8K43 - chains a and A1 of the 12 polymer chains in the assembly; structure by electron microscopy, 3.00 A resolution.

== Chain a (and A1) ==
Molecule: VP2
Source organism: Banna virus
Notes: chain A1 of this document is another copy of the same molecule, construct and numbering; everything in this record applies to it too
UniProtKB: Q9INH3 (Q9INH3_9REOV); residues 1-955 here = UniProt positions 1-955
Sequence (955 residues; numbered 1 to 955; the number before each row is that of its first residue):
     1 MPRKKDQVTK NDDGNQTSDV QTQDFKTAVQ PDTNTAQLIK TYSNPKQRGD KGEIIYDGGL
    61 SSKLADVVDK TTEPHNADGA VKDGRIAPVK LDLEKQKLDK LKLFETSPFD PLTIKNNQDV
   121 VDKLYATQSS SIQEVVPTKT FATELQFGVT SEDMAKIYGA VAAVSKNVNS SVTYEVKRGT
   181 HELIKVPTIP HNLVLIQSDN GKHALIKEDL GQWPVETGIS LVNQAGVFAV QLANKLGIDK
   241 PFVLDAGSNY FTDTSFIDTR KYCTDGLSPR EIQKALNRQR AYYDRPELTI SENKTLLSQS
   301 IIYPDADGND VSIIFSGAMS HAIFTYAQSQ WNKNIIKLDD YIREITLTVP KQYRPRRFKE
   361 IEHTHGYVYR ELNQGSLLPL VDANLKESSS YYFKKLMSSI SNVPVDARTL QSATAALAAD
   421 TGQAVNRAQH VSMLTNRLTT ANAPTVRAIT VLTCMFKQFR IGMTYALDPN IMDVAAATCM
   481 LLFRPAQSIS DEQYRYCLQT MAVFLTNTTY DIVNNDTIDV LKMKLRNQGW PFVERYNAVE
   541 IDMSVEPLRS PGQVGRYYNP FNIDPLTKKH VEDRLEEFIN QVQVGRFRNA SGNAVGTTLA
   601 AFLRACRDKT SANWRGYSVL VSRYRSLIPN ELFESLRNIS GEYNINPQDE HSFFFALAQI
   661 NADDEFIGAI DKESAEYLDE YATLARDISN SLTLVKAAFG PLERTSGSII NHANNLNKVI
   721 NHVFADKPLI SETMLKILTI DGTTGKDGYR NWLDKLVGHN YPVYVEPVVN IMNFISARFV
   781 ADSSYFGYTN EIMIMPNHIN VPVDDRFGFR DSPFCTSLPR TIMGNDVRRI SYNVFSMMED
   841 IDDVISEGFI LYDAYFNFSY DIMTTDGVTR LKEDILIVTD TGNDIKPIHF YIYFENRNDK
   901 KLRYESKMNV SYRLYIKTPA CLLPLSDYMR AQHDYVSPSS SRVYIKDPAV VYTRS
Unresolved in the structure: 1-93, 148-955 (chain A1: 1-181)
Sequence notes: conflict Lys-97 (Arg in Q9INH3)

== Chain a / chain A1 interface ==
Contacting residue pairs (22; chain a residue first):
  Leu-124(a) / Val-425(A1)  hydrophobic
  Gln-133(a) / Asn-436(A1)  hydrogen bond (backbone-side chain)
  Glu-134(a) / Met-433(A1)
  Glu-134(a) / Asn-436(A1)
  Val-135(a) / Arg-427(A1)
  Val-135(a) / Ala-428(A1)
  Val-135(a) / Gln-429(A1)
  Val-135(a) / Ser-432(A1)  hydrogen bond (backbone-side chain)
  Val-135(a) / Met-433(A1)  hydrophobic
  Val-136(a) / Val-425(A1)
  Val-136(a) / Arg-427(A1)
  Val-136(a) / Ser-432(A1)
  Val-136(a) / Asn-436(A1)  hydrogen bond (backbone-side chain)
  Pro-137(a) / Gln-423(A1)
  Pro-137(a) / Ala-424(A1)
  Pro-137(a) / Val-425(A1)  hydrophobic
  Thr-138(a) / Asn-436(A1)
  Phe-141(a) / Thr-414(A1)
  Phe-141(a) / Gln-423(A1)
  Phe-141(a) / Thr-435(A1)
  Ala-142(a) / Val-425(A1)  hydrophobic
  Glu-144(a) / Gln-411(A1)  hydrogen bond
Interface residues without a listed pair, chain a (13 interface residues in all): Val-121, Tyr-125, Leu-145
Interface residues without a listed pair, chain A1 (13 interface residues in all): Ala-418

== In short ==
The chain a/chain A1 interface involves 13 residues from each chain, with 4 hydrogen bonds. Polar pairs
include Gln-133(a)/Asn-436(A1), Val-135(a)/Ser-432(A1) and Val-136(a)/Asn-436(A1).
Both chains are VP2 (Banna virus). Entry 8K43 (In situ structure of RNA-dependent RNA polymerase in full BAV
particles) was determined by electron microscopy (same publication as 8K42, 8K49 and 8K4A).
